PDB entry 2AFI | X-ray diffraction, 3.10 A resolution | chains C and G of the 8 polymer chains in the assembly

== Chain C ==
Molecule: Nitrogenase molybdenum-iron protein
From: Azotobacter vinelandii
Notes: EC 1.18.6.1
UniProt: P07328 (NIFD_AZOVI); residues 2-492 here correspond to UniProt positions 1-491 (UniProt number = residue number - 1)
Chain sequence (491 residues; row label = number of the first residue in the row):
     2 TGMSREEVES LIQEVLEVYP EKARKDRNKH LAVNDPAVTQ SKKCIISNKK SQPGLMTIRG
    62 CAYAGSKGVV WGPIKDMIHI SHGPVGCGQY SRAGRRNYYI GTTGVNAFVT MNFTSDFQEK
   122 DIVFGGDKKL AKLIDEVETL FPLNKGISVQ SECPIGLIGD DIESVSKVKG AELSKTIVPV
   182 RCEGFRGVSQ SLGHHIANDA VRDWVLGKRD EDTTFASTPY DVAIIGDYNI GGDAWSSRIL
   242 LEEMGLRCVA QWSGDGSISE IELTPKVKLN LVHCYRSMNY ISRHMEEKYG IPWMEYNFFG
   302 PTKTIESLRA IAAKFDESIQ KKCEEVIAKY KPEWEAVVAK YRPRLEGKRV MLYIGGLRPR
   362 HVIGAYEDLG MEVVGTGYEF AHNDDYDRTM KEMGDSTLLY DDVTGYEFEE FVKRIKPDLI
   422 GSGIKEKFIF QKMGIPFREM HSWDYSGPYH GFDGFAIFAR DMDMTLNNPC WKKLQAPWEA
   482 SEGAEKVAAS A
Disordered / not traced: 2-4, 481-492
Ion coordination: fe(8)-S(7) cluster Fe: Cys-62, Cys-88, Cys-154 (shared with 3 residues of chain D); fe(7)-mo-S(9)-n cluster Fe near Cys-275 (its only coordinating residue here)
Small-molecule neighbours:
  - fe(7)-mo-S(9)-n cluster (CFN): Val-70, Arg-96, His-195, Tyr-229, Ile-231, Cys-275, Ser-278, Ile-355, Gly-356, Gly-357, Leu-358, Arg-359, Pro-360, Phe-381, His-442
  - fe(8)-S(7) cluster (CLF): Cys-62, Tyr-64, Pro-85, Gly-87, Cys-88, Tyr-91, Glu-153, Cys-154, Gly-185
  - 3-hydroxy-3-carboxy-adipic acid (HCA): Ala-65, Arg-96, Gln-191, Gly-424, Ile-425, Lys-426, His-442

== Chain G ==
Molecule: Nitrogenase iron protein 1
From: Azotobacter vinelandii
Notes: EC 1.18.6.1
UniProt: P00459 (NIFH1_AZOVI); residues 1-289 here = UniProt positions 1-289
Chain sequence (289 residues; row label = number of the first residue in the row):
     1 AMRQCAIYGK GGIGKSTTTQ NLVAALAEMG KKVMIVGCDP KADSTRLILH SKAQNTIMEM
    61 AAEAGTVEDL ELEDVLKAGY GGVKCVESGG PEPGVGCAGR GVITAINFLE EEGAYEDDLD
   121 FVFYDVLGDV VCGGFAMPIR ENKAQEIYIV CSGEMMAMYA ANNISKGIVK YANSGSVRLG
   181 GLICNSRNTD REDELIIALA NKLGTQMIHF VPRDNVVQRA EIRRMTVIEY DPKAKQADEY
   241 RALARKVVDN KLLVIPNPIT MDELEELLME FGIMEVEDES IVGKTAEEV
Disordered / not traced: 264-289
Ion coordination: Mg2+: Asp-39 (together with ADP); 4Fe-4S cluster Fe: Cys-97, Cys-132 (shared with 2 residues of chain H)
Small-molecule neighbours:
  - ADP (adenosine-5'-diphosphate): Lys-10, Gly-11, Gly-12, Ile-13, Gly-14, Lys-15, Ser-16, Thr-17, Asp-43, Asn-185, Val-211, Pro-212, Arg-213, Asp-214, Val-217, Gln-218, Glu-221, Tyr-240
  - 4Fe-4S cluster (SF4): Gly-96, Cys-97, Ala-98, Gly-99, Cys-132, Gly-133, Gly-134, Phe-135

== How chain C and chain G interact ==
Residue-residue contacts (10):
  Lys-50(C) / Glu-68(G)  salt bridge
  Lys-51(C) / Thr-66(G)
  Gly-157(C) / Arg-100(G)
  Gly-160(C) / Arg-140(G)
  Asp-162(C) / Tyr-171(G)
  Asp-162(C) / Ser-174(G)
  Glu-164(C) / Ser-174(G)
  Ser-165(C) / Ser-174(G)
  Lys-168(C) / Asn-173(G)  hydrogen bond (side chain-backbone)
  Val-169(C) / Asn-173(G)
Other interface residues (no listed pair), chain C (10 interface residues in all): Leu-158
Other interface residues (no listed pair), chain G (8 interface residues in all): Lys-170

== Overview ==
10 residues of chain C and 8 residues of chain G are in contact; the contacts include 1 hydrogen bond and 1
salt bridge. Polar contacts include Lys-50(C)/Glu-68(G) and Lys-168(C)/Asn-173(G). Bound to chain C:
3-hydroxy-3-carboxy-adipic acid, fe(7)-mo-S(9)-n cluster and fe(8)-S(7) cluster.
Chain C is Nitrogenase molybdenum-iron protein and chain G is Nitrogenase iron protein 1, both from
Azotobacter vinelandii; the structure, Crystal Structure of MgADP bound Av2-Av1 Complex, was determined by
X-ray diffraction (same publication as 4WZB and 2AFH).
